9K3P - chains A and B of the 6 polymer chains in the assembly; structure by electron microscopy, 2.98 A resolution.

== Chain A ==
Molecule: Guanine nucleotide-binding protein G(i) subunit alpha-1, Guanine nucleotide-binding protein G(s) subunit alpha isoforms short
Organism: Homo sapiens
Notes: EC 3.6.5.-
Reference sequence: chimeric construct of P63096, P63092: residues 8-26 from P63096 (GNAI1_HUMAN) positions 1-19 (UniProt number = residue number - 7); residues 27-83 from P63092 positions 27-67 (offset varies); residues 84-204 from P63096 (GNAI1_HUMAN) positions 61-181 (UniProt number = residue number - 23); residues 205-253 from P63092 positions 205-253 (same numbers); residues 264-394 from P63092 positions 264-394 (same numbers)
Chain sequence (361 residues; each row starts with the number of its first residue; note: 26 numbers in that range are skipped by the numbering (no residue carries them; nothing is unmodelled there)):
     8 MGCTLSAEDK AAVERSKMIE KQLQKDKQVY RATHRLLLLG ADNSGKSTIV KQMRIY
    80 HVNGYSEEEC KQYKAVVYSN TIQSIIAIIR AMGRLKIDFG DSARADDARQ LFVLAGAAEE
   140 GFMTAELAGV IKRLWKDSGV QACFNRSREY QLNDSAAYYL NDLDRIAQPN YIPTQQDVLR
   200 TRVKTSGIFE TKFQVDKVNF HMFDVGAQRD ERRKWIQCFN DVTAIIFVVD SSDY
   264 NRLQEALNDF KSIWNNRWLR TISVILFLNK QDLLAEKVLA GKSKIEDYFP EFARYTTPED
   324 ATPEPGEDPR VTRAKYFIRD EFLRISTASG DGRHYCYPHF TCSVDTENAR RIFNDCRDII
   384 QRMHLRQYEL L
Not modelled in the structure: 8-11, 80-203
Construct notes: engineered mutation Asp49 (Gly in P63092), Asn50 (Glu in P63092), Tyr63 (Leu in P63092), Ala226 (Gly in P63092), Asp249 (Ala in P63092), Asp252 (Ser in P63092), Asp272 (Leu in P63092), Ser366 (Ala in P63092), Ala372 (Ile in P63092), Ile375 (Val in P63092)
UniProt features mapped onto this chain:
  - lipidation: Gly9 (N-myristoyl glycine), Cys10 (S-palmitoyl cysteine)
  - region: Asp196 to Thr204 (G2 motif)
  - binding site (GTP): Ser174, Leu198 to Thr204
  - binding site (Mg(2+)): Thr204
  - modified residue: Arg201 (ADP-ribosylarginine)

== Chain B ==
Molecule: Guanine nucleotide-binding protein G(I)/G(S)/G(T) subunit beta-1, HiBiT
Organism: Homo sapiens
Reference sequence: P62873 (GBB1_HUMAN); numbering as in UniProt (aligned over 2-340)
Chain sequence (371 residues; each row starts with the number of its first residue; numbers below 1 keep their minus sign (Met-4 is residue -4)):
    -4 MGSLLQSELD QLRQEAEQLK NQIRDARKAC ADATLSQITN NIDPVGRIQM RTRRTLRGHL
    56 AKIYAMHWGT DSRLLVSASQ DGKLIIWDSY TTNKVHAIPL RSSWVMTCAY APSGNYVACG
   116 GLDNICSIYN LKTREGNVRV SRELAGHTGY LSCCRFLDDN QIVTSSGDTT CALWDIETGQ
   176 QTTTFTGHTG DVMSLSLAPD TRLFVSGACD ASAKLWDVRE GMCRQTFTGH ESDINAICFF
   236 PNGNAFATGS DDATCRLFDL RADQELMTYS HDNIICGITS VSFSKSGRLL LAGYDDFNCN
   296 VWDALKADRA GVLAGHDNRV SCLGVTDDGM AVATGSWDSF LKIWNGSSGG GGSGGGGSSG
   356 VSGWRLFKKI S
Not modelled in the structure: -4 to 3, 28-36, 344-366
Construct notes: initiating methionine (-4); expression tag (-3 to 1); linker (341-355)
UniProt features mapped onto this chain:
  - modified residue: Ser2 (N-acetylserine), His266 (Phosphohistidine)
  - natural variant: Leu30 (L30F: In MRD42; uncertain significance), Arg52 (R52G: In MRD42), Gly64 (G64V: In MRD42), Asp76 (D76E: In MRD42; D76G: In MRD42), Gly77 (G77S: In MRD42), Lys78 (K78R: In MRD42), Ile80 (I80N: In MRD42; I80T: In MRD42), His91 (H91R: In MRD42; uncertain significance), Ala92 (A92T: In MRD42), Pro94 (P94S: In MRD42), Leu95 (L95P: In MRD42), Arg96 (R96L: In MRD42), 5 further natural variant entries in UniProt

== How chain A and chain B interact ==
Contacting residue pairs (61; chain A residue first):
  Ala19(A) with Asn88(B), hydrogen bond (backbone-side chain)
  Val20(A) with Asn88(B)
  Arg22(A) with Val90(B), hydrogen bond (side chain-backbone); His91(B)
  Ser23(A) with Thr87(B); Asn88(B); Lys89(B), hydrogen bond (side chain-backbone)
  Ile26(A) with Lys89(B); Ala92(B), hydrophobic
  Glu27(A) with Lys89(B), salt bridge
  Leu30(A) with Gly53(B); Leu55(B); Lys78(B); Ile80(B), hydrophobic; Lys89(B)
  Asp33(A) with Leu55(B)
  Lys34(A) with Leu55(B)
  Tyr37(A) with Leu55(B); Ala56(B)
  Thr204(A) with Asn119(B), hydrogen bond (backbone-side chain); Ala140(B); His142(B), hydrogen bond (side chain-backbone); Thr143(B)
  Ser205(A) with Asp118(B); Asn119(B)
  Gly206(A) with Leu117(B); Asp118(B), hydrogen bond (backbone-side chain); Asn119(B)
  Ile207(A) with Leu117(B), hydrophobic
  Phe222(A) with Trp99(B)
  Ala226(A) with Asn119(B); Thr143(B)
  Gln227(A) with Leu117(B), hydrogen bond (side chain-backbone); Tyr145(B)
  Arg228(A) with Gly162(B); Thr164(B); Thr184(B); Gly185(B), hydrogen bond (side chain-backbone); Asp186(B), salt bridge
  Arg232(A) with Cys204(B); Asp228(B), salt bridge
  Lys233(A) with Tyr145(B); Met188(B); Cys204(B); Asp228(B); Asn230(B), hydrogen bond; Asp246(B), salt bridge
  Trp234(A) with Leu117(B), hydrophobic; Tyr145(B)
  Gln236(A) with Arg314(B)
  Cys237(A) with Lys57(B), hydrogen bond (backbone-side chain); Gln75(B); Trp99(B); Met101(B), hydrophobic
  Phe238(A) with Trp99(B), hydrophobic; Leu117(B), hydrophobic
  Asn239(A) with Lys57(B); Trp332(B)
  Asp240(A) with Lys57(B)
  Trp281(A) with Asp290(B); Arg314(B)
Interface residues without a listed pair, chain A (28 interface residues in all): Glu230
Interface residues without a listed pair, chain B (38 interface residues in all): Asp76, Ser98, Asp163

== In short ==
The interface between chain A and chain B involves 28 residues on one side and 38 on the other, with 10
hydrogen bonds and 4 salt bridges. Polar contacts include Glu27(A)-Lys89(B), Arg228(A)-Asp186(B) and
Arg232(A)-Asp228(B).
Here chain A is Guanine nucleotide-binding protein G(i) subunit alpha-1, Guanine nucleotide-binding protein
G(s) subunit alpha isoforms short and chain B is Guanine nucleotide-binding protein G(I)/G(S)/G(T) subunit
beta-1, HiBiT, both from Homo sapiens. Entry 9K3P (Cryo-EM structure of the unliganded human melanocortin
receptor 1 (MC1R)-Gs complex) was determined by electron microscopy, deposited together with 9K3F, 9K3H, 9K3K
and 9K3L.
